4QMH - chain A; structure by X-ray diffraction, 1.65 A resolution.

== Chain A ==
Protein: LP04448p
Source organism: Drosophila melanogaster
Notes: fragment: TOG domain 4
Reference sequence: Q9VEZ3 (Q9VEZ3_DROME); numbering as in UniProt (aligned over 848-1084)
Chain sequence (241 residues; each row starts with the number of its first residue):
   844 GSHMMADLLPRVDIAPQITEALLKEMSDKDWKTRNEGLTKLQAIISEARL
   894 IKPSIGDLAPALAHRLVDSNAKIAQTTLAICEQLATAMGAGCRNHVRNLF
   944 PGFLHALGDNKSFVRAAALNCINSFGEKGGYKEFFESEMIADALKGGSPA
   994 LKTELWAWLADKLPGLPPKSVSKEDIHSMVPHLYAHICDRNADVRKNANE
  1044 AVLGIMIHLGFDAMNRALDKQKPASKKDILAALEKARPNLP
Unresolved in the structure: 844-848
Construct notes: expression tag (844-847)
Curated features (UniProtKB/Swiss-Prot):
  - mutagenesis: Trp874 (W874E: Impairs microtubule polymerization, decreases microtubule lattice localization)
What the authors report for this chain:
  - contacts within the chain: Arg877-Asp911 (salt bridge), Asp952-Lys954 (hydrogen bond), Asn966-Tyr974 (hydrogen bond), Glu970-Tyr974 (hydrogen bond), Tyr974-Lys1005 (hydrogen bond), Asn966-Trp1001 (hydrogen bond)

== Summary ==
Curated annotation (UniProt) lists one mutagenesis site. The paper reports contacts within the chain involving
Arg877, Asp911 and Asp952 among others.
Chain A is LP04448p (Drosophila melanogaster); the structure, The XMAP215 family drives microtubule
polymerization using a structurally diverse TOG array, was determined by X-ray diffraction (same publication
as 4QMI and 4QMJ).
